9JXQ - chains A and B of the 4 polymer chains in the assembly; structure by electron microscopy, 3.44 A resolution.

== Chain A (and B) ==
Molecule: Solute carrier family 53 member 1
Organism: Homo sapiens
Notes: chain B of this document is another copy of the same molecule, construct and numbering; everything in this record applies to it too
Reference sequence: Q9UBH6 (S53A1_HUMAN); residue numbers follow UniProt; this construct covers 1-655
Sequence (655 residues; numbered 1 to 655; the number before each row is that of its first residue):
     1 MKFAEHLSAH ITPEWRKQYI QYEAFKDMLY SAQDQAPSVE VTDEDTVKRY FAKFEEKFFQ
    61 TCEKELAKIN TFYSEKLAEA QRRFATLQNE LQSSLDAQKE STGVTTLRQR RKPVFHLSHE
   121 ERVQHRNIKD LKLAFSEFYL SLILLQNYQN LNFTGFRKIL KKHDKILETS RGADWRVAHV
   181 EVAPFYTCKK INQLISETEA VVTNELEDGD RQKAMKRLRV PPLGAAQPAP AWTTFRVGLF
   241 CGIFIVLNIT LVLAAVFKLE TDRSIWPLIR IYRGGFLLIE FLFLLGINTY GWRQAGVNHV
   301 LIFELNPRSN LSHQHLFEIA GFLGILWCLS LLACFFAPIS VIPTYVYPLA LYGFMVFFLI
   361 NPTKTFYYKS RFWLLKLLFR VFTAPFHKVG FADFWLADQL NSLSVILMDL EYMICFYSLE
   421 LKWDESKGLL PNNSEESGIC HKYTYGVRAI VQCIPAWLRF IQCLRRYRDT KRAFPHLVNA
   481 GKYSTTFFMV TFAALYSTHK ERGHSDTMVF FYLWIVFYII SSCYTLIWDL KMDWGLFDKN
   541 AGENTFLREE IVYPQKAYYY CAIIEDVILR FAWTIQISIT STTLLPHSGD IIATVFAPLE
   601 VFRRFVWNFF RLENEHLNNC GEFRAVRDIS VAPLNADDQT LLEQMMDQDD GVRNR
Not modelled in the structure: 101-125, 422-442
Swiss-Prot annotation at these positions:
  - region: Lys158 to Lys165 (Important for inositol polyphosphate binding)
  - binding site (phosphate): Asp398, Asn401, Lys482, Tyr483, Arg570, Arg603, Arg604
  - site: Trp573 (Gating residue for phosphate transport)
  - natural variant: Ser136 (S136N: In IBGC6), Leu140 (L140P: In IBGC6), Leu145 (L145P: In IBGC6), Leu218 (L218S: In IBGC6), Arg459 (R459C: In IBGC6), Asn619 (N619D: In IBGC6), Ile629 (I629S: In IBGC6)
  - mutagenesis: Tyr22 (Y22A: Decreases phosphate efflux), Lys158 (K158A: Decreases phosphate efflux. Decreases phosphate efflux; when associated with A-161 and A-165), Lys161 (K161A: Decreases phosphate efflux; when associated with A-158 and A-165), Lys165 (K165A: Decreases phosphate efflux; when associated with A-158 and A-161), Arg211 (R211E: Increases phosphate efflux; when associated with E-219), Arg219 (R219E: Increases phosphate efflux; when associated with E-211), Phe235 (F235G: Decreases phosphate efflux), Gly238 (G238F: Monomeric; decreases phosphate efflux), Leu239 (L239G: Decreases phosphate efflux), Gly242 (G242F: Monomeric; decreases phosphate efflux), Arg270 (R270A: Decreases phosphate efflux), Arg273 (R273A: Decreases phosphate efflux), 20 further mutagenesis entries in UniProt

== Chain A / chain B interface ==
Residue-residue contacts - 32 pairs, chain A then chain B:
  Gln18(A) with Arg82(B)
  Thr71(A) with Ala78(B); Arg82(B)
  Phe72(A) with Arg82(B)
  Glu75(A) with Glu75(B); Ala78(B); Glu79(B); Arg82(B), salt bridge
  Ala78(A) with Thr71(B); Glu75(B)
  Glu79(A) with Glu75(B)
  Arg82(A) with Gln18(B); Thr71(B); Phe72(B); Glu75(B), salt bridge
  Ala231(A) with Thr234(B)
  Thr234(A) with Ala231(B); Phe235(B)
  Phe235(A) with Thr234(B); Gly238(B)
  Gly238(A) with Phe235(B); Gly238(B); Leu239(B), hydrogen bond (backbone-backbone)
  Leu239(A) with Gly238(B), hydrogen bond (backbone-backbone); Leu239(B); Gly242(B)
  Gly242(A) with Leu239(B); Ile243(B)
  Ile243(A) with Gly242(B); Val246(B), hydrophobic
  Val246(A) with Ile243(B), hydrophobic; Val246(B), hydrophobic
Other interface residues (no listed pair), chain A (22 interface residues in all): Lys64, Ser74, Gln81, Asn89, Val237, Cys241, Ile245
Other interface residues (no listed pair), chain B (22 interface residues in all): Lys64, Ser74, Gln81, Asn89, Val237, Cys241, Ile245

== In short ==
Chain A and chain B each contribute 22 residues to their interface; the contacts include 2 hydrogen bonds and
2 salt bridges. Polar contacts include Glu75(A)-Arg82(B) and Gly238(A)-Leu239(B). From UniProt: 7
phosphate-binding residues and 33 mutagenesis sites on chain A.
Chain A and chain B are both Solute carrier family 53 member 1 (Homo sapiens); the structure, Complex of
XPR1-KIDINS220, was determined by electron microscopy.
